Entry 5WN8 (X-ray diffraction, 2.50 A resolution); this record covers chain A.

# Chain A
Molecule: Indoleamine 2,3-dioxygenase 1
From: Homo sapiens
Notes: EC 1.13.11.52
Reference sequence: P14902 (I23O1_HUMAN); numbering as in UniProt (aligned over 12-403)
Amino-acid sequence (425 residues; numbered 11 to 435; the number before each row is that of its first residue):
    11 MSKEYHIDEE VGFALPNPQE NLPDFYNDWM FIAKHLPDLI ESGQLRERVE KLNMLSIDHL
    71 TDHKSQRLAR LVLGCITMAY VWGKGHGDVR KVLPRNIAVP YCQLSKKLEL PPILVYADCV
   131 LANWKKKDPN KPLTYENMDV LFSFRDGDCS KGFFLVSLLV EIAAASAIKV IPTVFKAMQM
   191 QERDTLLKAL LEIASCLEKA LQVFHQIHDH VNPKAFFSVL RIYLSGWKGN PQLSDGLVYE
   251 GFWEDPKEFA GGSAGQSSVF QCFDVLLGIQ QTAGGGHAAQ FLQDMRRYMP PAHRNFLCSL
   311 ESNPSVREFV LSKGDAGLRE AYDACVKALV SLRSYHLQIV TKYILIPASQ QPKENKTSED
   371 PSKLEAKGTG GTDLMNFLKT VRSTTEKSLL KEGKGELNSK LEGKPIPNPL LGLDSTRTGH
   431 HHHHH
Unresolved in the structure: 11-13, 361-378, 403-435
Construct notes: expression tag (11, 404-435)
Swiss-Prot annotation at these positions:
  - binding site (heme b): H346
Ion coordination: heme Fe: H346 (together with BBJ)
Ligand contacts:
  - BBJ (N-(3-bromo-4-fluorophenyl)-N'-hydroxy-4-{[2-(sulfamoylamino)ethyl]amino}-1,2,5-oxadiazole-3-carboximidamide): Y126, C129, V130, F163, F164, S167, F226, R231, L234, G262, S263, A264, G265, H346, I354, L384
  - heme (HEM): Y126, F163, S167, V170, F214, I217, F226, S263, A264, G265, F270, F291, L292, R343, H346, I349, V350, Y353, I354, L384, F387, L388, V391
Reported in the primary citation:
  - binding site for BBJ: Y126, C129, V130, F163, F164, S167, F226, R231, L234, A264

# In short
Ligands of chain A: heme and compound BBJ. UniProt lists heme b-binding residue H346. From the paper: a
binding site for BBJ at Y126, C129 and V130 among others.
Chain A is Indoleamine 2,3-dioxygenase 1 (Homo sapiens); the structure, Structural Insights into Substrate and
Inhibitor Binding Sites in Human Indoleamine 2,3-Dioxygenase 1, was determined by X-ray diffraction together
with 5WMU, 5WMV, 5WMW and 5WMX from the same study.
